Entry 9IZ3 (X-ray diffraction, 2.46 A resolution); this record covers chains A and D of the 4 polymer chains in the assembly.

# Chain A
Molecule: Putative phosphonopyruvate decarboxylase alpha subunit
Organism: Bacillus spizizenii ATCC 6633
UniProt: D4HRI2 (D4HRI2_BACSC); residue numbers follow UniProt; this construct covers 1-167
Sequence (181 residues; row label = number of the first residue in the row; numbers below 1 keep their minus sign (Met-13 is residue -13)):
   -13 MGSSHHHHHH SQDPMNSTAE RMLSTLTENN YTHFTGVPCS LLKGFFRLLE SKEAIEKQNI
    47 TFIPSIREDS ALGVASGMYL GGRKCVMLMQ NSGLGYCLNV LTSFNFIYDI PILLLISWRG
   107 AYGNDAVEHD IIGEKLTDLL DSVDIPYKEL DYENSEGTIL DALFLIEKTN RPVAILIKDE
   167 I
Disordered / not traced: -13 to 2, 39-43, 104-118, 165-167
Differences from the reference sequence: initiating methionine (-13); expression tag (-12 to 0)

# Chain D
Molecule: Putative phosphonopyruvate decarboxylase beta subunit
Organism: Bacillus spizizenii ATCC 6633
UniProt: D4HRI3 (D4HRI3_BACSC); residue numbers follow UniProt; this construct covers 1-186
Sequence (186 residues; row label = number of the first residue in the row):
     1 MNKHDAIQLI LGQFPSAYLV STCGHISRDL YNINDRARNF YMVGSMGMAA PVGLGLSTVY
    61 PDVPLVVLDG DGSFLMNMGI ITMIGHQKPK NFIHVVLDNG MHESTGGQRT VPLVNVTDIA
   121 LQVGYEYAIE INSGQKSFDL PNEGPGLIHI KVEPRSEKIG KRVHWTPQEI VQRFTNELTL
   181 ENEVSV
Disordered / not traced: 102-108, 155-158, 184-186

# Chain A / chain D interface
Contacting residue pairs (9; chain A residue first):
  Pro24(A) with Arg109(D)
  Lys29(A) with Arg109(D)
  Glu36(A) with Arg109(D), hydrogen bond (side chain-backbone)
  Pro50(A) with Val111(D)
  Ile52(A) with Leu75(D); Met76(D); Val111(D), hydrophobic
  Arg53(A) with Met76(D)
  Tyr82(A) with Met46(D)
Other interface residues (no listed pair), chain A (8 interface residues in all): Ser51
Other interface residues (no listed pair), chain D (6 interface residues in all): Thr110

# Overview
The interface between chain A and chain D involves 8 residues on one side and 6 on the other, with 1 hydrogen
bond. The hydrogen-bonded pair is Glu36(A)-Arg109(D).
Chain A is Putative phosphonopyruvate decarboxylase alpha subunit and chain D is Putative phosphonopyruvate
decarboxylase beta subunit, both from Bacillus spizizenii ATCC 6633; the structure, Crystal structure of
phosphonopyruvate decarboxylase RhiEF from Bacillus subtilis ATCC6633, was determined by X-ray diffraction
(same publication as 9IZ4).
